PDB entry 3EAK | X-ray diffraction, 1.95 A resolution | chain A

Chain A:
Molecule: NbBCII10-FGLA
From: Camelus dromedarius
Notes: engineered mutation(s): S11L, A14P, T23A, E47G, R48L, A78S, V82L, T83Y, N88S, K90R, P91A, I96V, Q123L
Chain sequence (137 residues; row label = number of the first residue in the row):
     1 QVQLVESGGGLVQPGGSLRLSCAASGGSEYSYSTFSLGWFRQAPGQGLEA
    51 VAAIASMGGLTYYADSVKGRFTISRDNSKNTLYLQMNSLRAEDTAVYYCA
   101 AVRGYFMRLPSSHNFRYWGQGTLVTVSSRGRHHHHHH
Unresolved in the structure: 128-137
Cystine bridges: Cys22-Cys99

Summary:
Chain A is NbBCII10-FGLA (Camelus dromedarius); the structure, NbBCII10 humanized (FGLA mutant), was
determined by X-ray diffraction (same publication as 3DWT).
